Entry 8FZW (X-ray diffraction, 1.48 A resolution); this record covers chain A.

# Chain A
Protein: Thaumatin I
Organism: Thaumatococcus daniellii
UniProtKB: P02883 (THM1_THADA); residues 1-207 here correspond to UniProt positions 23-229 (UniProt number = residue number + 22)
Amino-acid sequence (207 residues; each row starts with the number of its first residue):
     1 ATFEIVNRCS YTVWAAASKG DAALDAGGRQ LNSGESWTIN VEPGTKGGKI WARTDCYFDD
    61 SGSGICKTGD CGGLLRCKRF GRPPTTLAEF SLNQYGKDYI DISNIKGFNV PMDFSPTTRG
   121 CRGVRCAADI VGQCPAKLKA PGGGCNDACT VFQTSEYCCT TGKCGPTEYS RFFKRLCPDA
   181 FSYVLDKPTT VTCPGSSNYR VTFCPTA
Disulfides: C9-C204, C56-C66, C71-C77, C121-C193, C126-C177, C134-C145, C149-C158, C159-C164
Sequence notes: conflict K46 (Asn68 in P02883)

# Summary
Chain A is Thaumatin I (Thaumatococcus daniellii); the structure, Thaumatin crystallized in cyclic olefin
copolymer-based microfluidic chips, was determined by X-ray diffraction (same publication as 8SCY and 8SIL).
